Entry 9J1L (electron microscopy, 3.28 A resolution); this record covers chains 1 and P of the 15 polymer chains in the assembly.

# Chain 1
Protein: Alpha-amylase
Organism: Listeria monocytogenes
UniProt: A0A3D7WJE9 (A0A3D7WJE9_LISMN); residue numbers follow UniProt; this construct covers 1-191
Sequence (191 residues; row label = number of the first residue in the row):
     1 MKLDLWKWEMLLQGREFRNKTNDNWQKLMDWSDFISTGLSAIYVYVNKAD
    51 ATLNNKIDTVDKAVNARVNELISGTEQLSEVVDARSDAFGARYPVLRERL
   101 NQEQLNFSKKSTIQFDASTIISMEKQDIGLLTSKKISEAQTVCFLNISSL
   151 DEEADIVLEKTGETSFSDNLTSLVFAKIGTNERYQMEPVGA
Not modelled in the structure: 191

# Chain P
Protein: FtbP
Organism: Listeria monocytogenes
UniProt: A0A3R0H0Z2 (A0A3R0H0Z2_LISMN); numbering as in UniProt (aligned over 1-178)
Sequence (178 residues; each row starts with the number of its first residue):
     1 MTKIVKMSEKNEHGTLEQFYPETHAEAVKGLVSVSEEEKTIWDQKESTAG
    51 AEQKANTALNSAKDYVDTIGEGTVIFKGANLMGAGQSFKWDASKLKFGMT
   101 LLFSRYDAANNTPQDYYYHSVFLSKAQLVELAGKGILVQMPSTTYGDRKY
   151 LYVSTTGLSGHFDNSNYAAWALRQVTIM
Not modelled in the structure: 1

# Interface between chain 1 and chain P
Contacting residue pairs (22):
  Ala139(1) - Ile4(P)
  Gln140(1) - Ile4(P)
  Gln140(1) - Val5(P)
  Gln140(1) - Lys6(P)  hydrogen bond (backbone-backbone)
  Thr141(1) - Lys6(P)  hydrogen bond (side chain-backbone)
  Thr141(1) - Ser8(P)
  Val142(1) - Val5(P)  hydrophobic
  Val142(1) - Lys6(P)  hydrogen bond (backbone-backbone)
  Val142(1) - Ser8(P)  hydrogen bond (backbone-side chain)
  Cys143(1) - Ser8(P)
  Cys143(1) - Lys10(P)
  Cys143(1) - Leu16(P)  hydrophobic
  Phe144(1) - Met7(P)  hydrophobic
  Ser149(1) - Glu9(P)  hydrogen bond (backbone-side chain)
  Leu158(1) - Glu9(P)
  Thr161(1) - Glu22(P)
  Thr164(1) - Tyr20(P)
  Asp168(1) - Tyr20(P)
  Asn169(1) - Lys6(P)  hydrogen bond (backbone-side chain)
  Leu170(1) - Leu16(P)  hydrophobic
  Thr171(1) - Lys6(P)
  Leu173(1) - Leu16(P)  hydrophobic
Interface residues without a listed pair, chain 1 (19 interface residues in all): Leu145, Ile147, Ser148, Leu150
Interface residues without a listed pair, chain P (12 interface residues in all): Glu12, Phe19

# In short
Chain 1 and chain P form an interface of 19 and 12 residues respectively; the contacts include 6 hydrogen
bonds. Polar contacts include Thr141(1)-Lys6(P), Val142(1)-Ser8(P) and Ser149(1)-Glu9(P).
Chain 1 is Alpha-amylase and chain P is FtbP, both from Listeria monocytogenes; the structure, Side fiber of
monocin, was determined by electron microscopy, deposited together with 9J1J and 9J1K.
